6ZZ0 - chains A and B of the 4 polymer chains in the assembly; structure by X-ray diffraction, 3.10 A resolution.

Chain A (and B):
Protein: Borneol Dehydrogenase (salvia rosmarinus) apo structure
Organism: Salvia rosmarinus
Notes: chain B of this document is another copy of the same molecule, construct and numbering; everything in this record applies to it too
Chain sequence (290 residues; numbered -20 to 269; the number before each row is that of its first residue; numbers below 1 keep their minus sign (Met-20 is residue -20)):
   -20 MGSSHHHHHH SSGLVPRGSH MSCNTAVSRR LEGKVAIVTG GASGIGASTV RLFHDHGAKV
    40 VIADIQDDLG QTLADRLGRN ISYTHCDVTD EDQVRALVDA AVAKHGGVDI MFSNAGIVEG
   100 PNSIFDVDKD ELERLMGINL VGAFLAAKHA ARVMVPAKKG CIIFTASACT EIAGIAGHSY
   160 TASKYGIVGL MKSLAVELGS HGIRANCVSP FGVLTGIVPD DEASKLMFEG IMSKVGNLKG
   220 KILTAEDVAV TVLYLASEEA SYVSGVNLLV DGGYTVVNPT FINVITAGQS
Disordered / not traced: -20 to 7, 193-207, 267-269 (chain B: -20 to 8, 194-205, 267-269)
What the authors report for this chain:
  - catalytic residues: Ser146, Tyr159, Lys163 (by similarity / conservation)
  - mutagenesis - S146A, Y159A: abolished catalytic activity
  - specificity-determining residues: Val97, Gly99, Gly191
  - mutagenesis - G191F: decreased catalytic activity on exo-1 a

Interface between chain A and chain B:
Pairs across the interface (59):
  Thr68(A) with Lys108(B), hydrogen bond (backbone-side chain)
  Glu70(A) with Lys108(B)
  Ser102(A) with Glu176(B), hydrogen bond
  Ile103(A) with Lys127(B); Ala130(B), hydrophobic; Glu176(B), hydrogen bond (backbone-side chain)
  Phe104(A) with Lys127(B); Ala130(B), hydrophobic; Arg131(B); Val134(B), hydrophobic
  Val106(A) with Phe123(B), hydrophobic; Lys127(B), hydrogen bond (backbone-side chain)
  Lys108(A) with Thr68(B); Glu70(B)
  Leu111(A) with Phe123(B), hydrophobic
  Met115(A) with Leu119(B), hydrophobic
  Leu119(A) with Met115(B), hydrophobic
  Val120(A) with Leu111(B), hydrophobic
  Phe123(A) with Ile103(B), hydrophobic; Leu111(B), hydrophobic; Met115(B), hydrophobic; His157(B); Ser158(B); Ala161(B), hydrophobic
  Leu124(A) with Lys108(B)
  Lys127(A) with Ile103(B); Phe104(B); Val106(B), hydrogen bond (side chain-backbone)
  Ala130(A) with Phe104(B)
  Arg131(A) with Phe104(B)
  Val134(A) with Phe104(B), hydrophobic
  Ala152(A) with Ser172(B); Val175(B), hydrophobic
  His157(A) with Phe123(B); Ser172(B); Glu176(B), salt bridge
  Ser158(A) with Phe123(B)
  Thr160(A) with Gly168(B); Ser172(B)
  Ala161(A) with Phe123(B), hydrophobic; Gly165(B)
  Tyr164(A) with Tyr164(B); Val167(B), hydrophobic; Gly168(B)
  Gly165(A) with Ala161(B); Tyr164(B); Gly165(B)
  Val167(A) with Tyr164(B), hydrophobic
  Gly168(A) with Thr160(B), hydrogen bond (backbone-side chain); Tyr164(B)
  Lys171(A) with Tyr164(B)
  Ser172(A) with Ala152(B); His157(B); Thr160(B), hydrogen bond
  Leu173(A) with Ile103(B), hydrophobic; His157(B)
  Glu176(A) with Ser102(B), hydrogen bond; Ile103(B), hydrogen bond (side chain-backbone); His157(B), salt bridge
Interface residues without a listed pair, chain A (33 interface residues in all): Asn101, Leu169, Val175
Interface residues without a listed pair, chain B (35 interface residues in all): Asn101, Glu112, Val120, Leu124, Ala126, Leu169, Lys171, Leu173

Overview:
The interface between chain A and chain B involves 33 residues on one side and 35 on the other, with 9
hydrogen bonds and 2 salt bridges. Among the polar pairs are His157(A)-Glu176(B), Thr68(A)-Lys108(B) and
Ser102(A)-Glu176(B). The paper reports catalytic residues Ser146(A), Tyr159(A) and Lys163(A); S146A and Y159A
of chain A abolish catalytic activity.
Both chains are Borneol Dehydrogenase (salvia rosmarinus) apo structure (Salvia rosmarinus). Entry 6ZZ0
(Structure of the borneol dehydrogenase of Salvia rosmarinus (apo)) was determined by X-ray diffraction (same
publication as 6ZYZ and 6ZZT).
